Entry 3WX2 (X-ray diffraction, 2.00 A resolution); this record covers chain A.

# Chain A
Name: Protein cereblon
From: Mus musculus
Notes: fragment: Cereblon(CRBN)
UniProt: Q8C7D2 (CRBN_MOUSE); residues 322-430 here = UniProt positions 322-430
Chain sequence (111 residues; each row starts with the number of its first residue; note: 322 numbers in that range are skipped by the numbering (no residue carries them; nothing is unmodelled there); numbers below 1 keep their minus sign (Gly-2 is residue -2)):
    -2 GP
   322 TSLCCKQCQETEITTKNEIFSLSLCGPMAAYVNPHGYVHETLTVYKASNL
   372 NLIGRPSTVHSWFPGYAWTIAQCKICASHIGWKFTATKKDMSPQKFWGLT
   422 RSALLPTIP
Unresolved in the structure: 428-430
Sequence notes: expression tag (-2 to -1)
Bound ions: Zn2+: Cys326, Cys329, Cys394, Cys397

# In short
The Zn2+ site is built by Cys326, Cys329, Cys394 and Cys397.
Chain A is Protein cereblon (Mus musculus); the structure, Mouse Cereblon thalidomide binding domain, native,
was determined by X-ray diffraction together with 3WX1 from the same study.
